8RB8 - chains C and H of the 7 polymer chains in the assembly; structure by electron microscopy, 3.41 A resolution.

[Chain C]
Molecule: Ion-translocating oxidoreductase complex subunit C
From: Azotobacter vinelandii DJ
Notes: EC 7.-.-.-
UniProtKB: C1DMA6 (C1DMA6_AZOVD); residue numbers follow UniProt; this construct covers 1-496
Amino-acid sequence (496 residues; each row starts with the number of its first residue):
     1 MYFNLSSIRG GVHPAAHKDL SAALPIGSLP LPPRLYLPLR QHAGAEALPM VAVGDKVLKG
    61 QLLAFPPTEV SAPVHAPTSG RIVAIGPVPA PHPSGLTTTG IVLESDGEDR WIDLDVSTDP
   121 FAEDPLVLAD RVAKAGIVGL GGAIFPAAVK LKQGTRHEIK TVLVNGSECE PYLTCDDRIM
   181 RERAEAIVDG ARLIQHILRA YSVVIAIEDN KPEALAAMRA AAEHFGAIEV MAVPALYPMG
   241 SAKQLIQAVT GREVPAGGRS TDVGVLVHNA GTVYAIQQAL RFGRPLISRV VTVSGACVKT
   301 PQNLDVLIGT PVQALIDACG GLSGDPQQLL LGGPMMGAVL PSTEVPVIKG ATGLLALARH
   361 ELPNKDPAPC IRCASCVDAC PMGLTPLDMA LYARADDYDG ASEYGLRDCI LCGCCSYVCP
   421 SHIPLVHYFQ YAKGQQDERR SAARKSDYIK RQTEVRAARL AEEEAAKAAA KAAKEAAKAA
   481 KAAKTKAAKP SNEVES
Not modelled in the structure: 1-2, 479-496
Metal / ion sites: 4Fe-4S cluster Fe site 1: Cys-370, Cys-373, Cys-376, Cys-419; 4Fe-4S cluster Fe site 2: Cys-380, Cys-409, Cys-412, Cys-415
Residues lining bound ligands:
  - FMN (flavin mononucleotide): Gly-139, Leu-140, Gly-141, Gly-142, Ala-143, Lys-150, Asn-165, Ser-167, Glu-168, Cys-169, Glu-170, Asp-176, Tyr-237, Gly-240, Ser-241, Ala-242, Val-267, His-268, Asn-269, Thr-272, Met-336, Ile-410, Cys-412
  - 4Fe-4S cluster (SF4), molecule 1: Cys-370, Ile-371, Arg-372, Cys-373, Ala-374, Ser-375, Cys-376, Leu-387, Val-418, Cys-419, Pro-420, Ser-421, Ile-423, Leu-425
  - 4Fe-4S cluster (SF4), molecule 2: Cys-380, Pro-381, Met-382, Leu-384, Pro-386, Met-389, Cys-409, Ile-410, Leu-411, Cys-412, Gly-413, Cys-414, Cys-415, Val-426, Phe-429

[Chain H]
Molecule: Protein RnfH
From: Azotobacter vinelandii DJ
UniProtKB: Q9F5Y0 (RNFH_AZOVD); residue numbers follow UniProt; this construct covers 1-86
Amino-acid sequence (86 residues; each row starts with the number of its first residue):
     1 MRVSVVYADP AKPLQLSCKV EDGCSVEQAI QQSGVLRCCP DIDLKKQKVG VFGKFVKLDS
    61 PLKDGDRIEI YQRVTRVDDD DDDDDD
Not modelled in the structure: 1, 73-86

[Chain C / chain H interface]
Residue-residue contacts (7):
  Leu-48(C) / Leu-16(H)  hydrophobic
  Leu-48(C) / Cys-38(H)  hydrophobic
  Pro-49(C) / Cys-38(H)
  Met-50(C) / Arg-37(H)
  Phe-65(C) / Arg-37(H)
  Phe-65(C) / Cys-38(H)  hydrophobic
  Arg-459(C) / Phe-52(H)
Interface residues without a listed pair, chain H (5 interface residues in all): Gly-34

[In short]
Chain C and chain H each contribute 5 residues to their interface. Chain C binds flavin mononucleotide and
4Fe-4S cluster. Cys-370(C), Cys-373(C), Cys-376(C) and Cys-419(C) coordinate 4Fe-4S cluster Fe site 1. The
4Fe-4S cluster Fe site 2 is built by Cys-380(C), Cys-409(C), Cys-412(C) and Cys-415(C).
Chain C is Ion-translocating oxidoreductase complex subunit C and chain H is Protein RnfH, both from
Azotobacter vinelandii DJ; the structure, Cryo-EM structure of the NADH:ferredoxin oxidoreductase RNF from
Azotobacter vinelandii, purified with 2-ME/TCEP, NADH added, was determined by electron microscopy (same
publication as 8RB9, 8RBM, 8RBQ and 8AHX).
